Entry 4Y5R (X-ray diffraction, 2.80 A resolution); this record covers chains A and D of the 6 polymer chains in the assembly.

[Chain A]
Molecule: Methylamine utilization protein MauG
From: Paracoccus denitrificans (strain Pd 1222)
Notes: EC 1.-.-.-
Reference sequence: Q51658 (MAUG_PARDP); residues 6-360 here correspond to UniProt positions 26-380 (UniProt number = residue number + 20)
Sequence (355 residues; row label = number of the first residue in the row):
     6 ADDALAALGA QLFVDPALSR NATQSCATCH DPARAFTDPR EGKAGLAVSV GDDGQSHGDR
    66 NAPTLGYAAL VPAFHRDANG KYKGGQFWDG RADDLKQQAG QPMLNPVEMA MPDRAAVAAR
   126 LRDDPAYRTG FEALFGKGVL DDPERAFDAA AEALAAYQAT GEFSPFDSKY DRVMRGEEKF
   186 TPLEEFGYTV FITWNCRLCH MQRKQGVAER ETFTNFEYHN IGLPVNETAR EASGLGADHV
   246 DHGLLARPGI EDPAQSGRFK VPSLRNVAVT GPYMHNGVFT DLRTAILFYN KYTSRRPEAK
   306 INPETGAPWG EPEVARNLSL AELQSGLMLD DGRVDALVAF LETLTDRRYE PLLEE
Disordered / not traced: 360
Sequence notes: engineered mutation Ala67 (Thr87 in Q51658)
Bound ions: heme c Fe site 1 near His35 (its only coordinating residue here); Ca2+: Asn66, Thr275, Pro277; heme c Fe site 2: His205, Tyr294
Small-molecule neighbours:
  - heme c (HEC), molecule 1: Gln29, Ser30, Cys31, Cys34, His35, Arg45, Ser54, Val55, Gly56, Arg65, Asn66, Ala67, Pro68, Thr69, Leu70, Gln91, Phe92, Trp93, Arg96, Leu100, Gln103, Ala104, Pro107, Met108, Glu113, Met114, Leu159, Gln163, Lys265
  - heme c (HEC), molecule 2: Trp93, Asn200, Cys201, Cys204, His205, His224, Ile226, Leu228, Phe264, Lys265, Val266, Pro267, Leu269, Val272, Thr275, Tyr278, Met279, His280, Leu287, Ala290, Ile291, Tyr294, Ser324, Glu327, Leu328, Leu342, Leu346
UniProt features mapped onto this chain:
  - binding site (heme c): Cys31, Cys34, His35, Cys201, Cys204, His205, His280
What the authors report for this chain:
  - heme c coordination: His35, His205, Tyr294
  - contacts within the chain: His35-Leu70 (hydrophobic contact)
  - mutagenesis - T67A: decreased expression
  - mutagenesis - T67A: unchanged catalytic activity on preMADH
  - mutagenesis - T67A: unchanged catalytic activity on quinol MADH

[Chain D]
Molecule: Methylamine dehydrogenase heavy chain
From: Paracoccus denitrificans (strain Pd 1222)
Notes: EC 1.4.9.1
Reference sequence: A1BB97 (A1BB97_PARDP); residues 11-386 here correspond to UniProt positions 42-417 (UniProt number = residue number + 31)
Sequence (376 residues; numbered 11 to 386; the number before each row is that of its first residue):
    11 QETQGQAAAR AAAADLAAGQ DDEPRILEAP APDARRVYVN DPAHFAAVTQ QFVIDGEAGR
    71 VIGMIDGGFL PNPVVADDGS FIAHASTVFS RIARGERTDY VEVFDPVTLL PTADIELPDA
   131 PRFLVGTYPW MTSLTPDGKT LLFYQFSPAP AVGVVDLEGK AFKRMLDVPD CYHIFPTAPD
   191 TFFMHCRDGS LAKVAFGTEG TPEITHTEVF HPEDEFLINH PAYSQKAGRL VWPTYTGKIH
   251 QIDLSSGDAK FLPAVEALTE AERADGWRPG GWQQVAYHRA LDRIYLLVDQ RDEWRHKTAS
   311 RFVVVLDAKT GERLAKFEMG HEIDSINVSQ DEKPLLYALS TGDKTLYIHD AESGEELRSV
   371 NQLGHGPQVI TTADMG
Cystine bridges: Cys181-Cys196

[Chain A / chain D interface]
Residue-residue contacts (14):
  Phe191(A) - Arg197(D)
  Thr298(A) - Pro158(D)
  Arg300(A) - Asp129(D)
  Arg301(A) - Asp177(D)  salt bridge
  Arg301(A) - Val178(D)  hydrogen bond (side chain-backbone)
  Gly331(A) - Ser157(D)  hydrogen bond (backbone-side chain)
  Gly331(A) - Pro158(D)
  Leu332(A) - Phe156(D)  hydrophobic
  Leu332(A) - Pro158(D)
  Met333(A) - Pro158(D)  hydrogen bond (backbone-backbone)
  Met333(A) - Ala159(D)  hydrophobic
  Asp335(A) - Asp180(D)
  Arg338(A) - Asp180(D)  salt bridge
  Arg338(A) - Arg197(D)
Also at the interface, not in a pair above, chain A (10 interface residues in all): Ser299
Also at the interface, not in a pair above, chain D (10 interface residues in all): Tyr182

[Overview]
Chain A and chain D each contribute 10 residues to their interface, with 3 hydrogen bonds and 2 salt bridges.
Polar pairs include Arg301(A)-Asp177(D), Arg338(A)-Asp180(D) and Arg301(A)-Val178(D). Bound to chain A: heme
c. From the paper: T67A of chain A reduces expression; heme c coordination by His35(A), His205(A) and
Tyr294(A).
Here chain A is Methylamine utilization protein MauG and chain D is Methylamine dehydrogenase heavy chain,
both from Paracoccus denitrificans (strain Pd 1222). Entry 4Y5R (Crystal Structure of a T67A
MauG/pre-Methylamine Dehydrogenase Complex) was determined by X-ray diffraction.
